PDB entry 7R3X | X-ray diffraction, 2.46 A resolution | chains A and T of the 3 polymer chains in the assembly

# Chain A
Name: DNA polymerase epsilon catalytic subunit A
Source organism: Saccharomyces cerevisiae
Notes: EC 2.7.7.7, 3.1.11.-
Reference sequence: P21951 (DPOE_YEAST); residues 1-1185 here = UniProt positions 1-1185
Sequence (1185 residues; numbered 1 to 1185; the number before each row is that of its first residue):
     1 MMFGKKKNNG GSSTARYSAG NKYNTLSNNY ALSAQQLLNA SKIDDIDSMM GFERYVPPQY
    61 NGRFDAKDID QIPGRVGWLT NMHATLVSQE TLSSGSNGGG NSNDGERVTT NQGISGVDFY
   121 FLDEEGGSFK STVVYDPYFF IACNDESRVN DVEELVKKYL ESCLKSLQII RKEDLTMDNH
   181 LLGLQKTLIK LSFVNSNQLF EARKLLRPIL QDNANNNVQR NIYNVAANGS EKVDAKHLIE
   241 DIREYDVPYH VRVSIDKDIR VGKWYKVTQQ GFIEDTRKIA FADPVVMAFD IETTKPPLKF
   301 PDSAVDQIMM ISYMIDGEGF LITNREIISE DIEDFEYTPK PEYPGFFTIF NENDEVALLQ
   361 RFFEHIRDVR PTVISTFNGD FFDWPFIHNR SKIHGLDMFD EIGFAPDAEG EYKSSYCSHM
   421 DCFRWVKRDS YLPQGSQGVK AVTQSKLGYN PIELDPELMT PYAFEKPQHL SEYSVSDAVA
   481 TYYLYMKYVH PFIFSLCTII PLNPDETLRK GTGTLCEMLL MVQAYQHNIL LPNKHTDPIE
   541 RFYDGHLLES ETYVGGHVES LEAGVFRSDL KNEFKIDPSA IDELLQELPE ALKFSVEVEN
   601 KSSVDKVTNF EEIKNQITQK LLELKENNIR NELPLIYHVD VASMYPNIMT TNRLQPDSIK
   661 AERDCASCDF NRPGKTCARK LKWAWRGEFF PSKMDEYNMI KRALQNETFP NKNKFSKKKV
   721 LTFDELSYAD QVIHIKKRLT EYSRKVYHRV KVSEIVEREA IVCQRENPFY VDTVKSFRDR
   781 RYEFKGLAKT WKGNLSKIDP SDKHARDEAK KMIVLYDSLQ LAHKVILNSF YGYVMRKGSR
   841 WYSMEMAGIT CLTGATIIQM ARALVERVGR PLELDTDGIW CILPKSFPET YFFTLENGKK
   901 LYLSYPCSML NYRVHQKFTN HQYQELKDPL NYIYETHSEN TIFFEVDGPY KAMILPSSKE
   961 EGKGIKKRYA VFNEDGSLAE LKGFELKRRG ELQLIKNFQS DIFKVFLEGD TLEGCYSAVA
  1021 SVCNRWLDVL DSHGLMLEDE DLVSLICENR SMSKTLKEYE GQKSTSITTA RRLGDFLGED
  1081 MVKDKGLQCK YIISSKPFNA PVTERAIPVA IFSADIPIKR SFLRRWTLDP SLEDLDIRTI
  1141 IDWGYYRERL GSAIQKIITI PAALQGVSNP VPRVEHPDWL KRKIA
Not modelled in the structure: 1-21, 91-110, 226-231, 661-675, 1185
Sequence notes: engineered mutation Val439 (Leu in P21951)
Disulfides: Cys677-Cys763
Ion coordination: Ca2+ site 1: Asp290, Glu292, Asp477 (together with acetate ion); Ca2+ site 2: Asp640, Val641, Asp877 (together with 2'-deoxyadenosine 5'-triphosphate)
Small-molecule neighbours: 2'-deoxyadenosine 5'-triphosphate (DTP): Asp640, Val641, Ala642, Ser643, Met644, Tyr645, Pro646, Arg781, Lys785, Lys824, Val825, Asn828, Tyr831, Thr876, Asp877
Curated features (UniProtKB/Swiss-Prot):
  - mutagenesis: Met644 (M644G: Increases rates of C-to-A transversion substitutions; M644I: In POL2-9; temperature-sensitive mutant), Pro710 (P710S: In POL2-18; temperature-sensitive mutant)
From the paper describing this entry:
  - conformationally variable residues: Val439
  - catalytic residues: Asp290
  - mutagenesis - D290A/E292A: abolished catalytic activity (citing earlier work)
  - mutagenesis - D290V, S474F: abolished catalytic activity
  - mutagenesis - P301R (46-fold), F382S (44-fold), L439V (29-fold), S474F (30-fold): increased catalytic activity on 20% dNTPs
  - mutagenesis - L439V: decreased catalytic activity on exonuclease

# Chain T
Molecule: DNA Template
Sequence (16 nucleotides; each row starts with the number of its first residue):
     1 CTCTTGAACG CGGTTA
Not modelled in the structure: 1

# Chain A / chain T interface
Residue-residue contacts - 49 pairs, chain A then chain T:
  Lys510(A) - DT4(T)  phosphate contact
  Gly511(A) - DT4(T)  hydrogen bond to the phosphate
  Gly511(A) - DT5(T)  phosphate contact
  Thr512(A) - DT5(T)  hydrogen bond to the phosphate
  Gly513(A) - DT5(T)  hydrogen bond to the phosphate
  Thr514(A) - DT4(T)  hydrogen bond to the phosphate
  Thr514(A) - DT5(T)  hydrogen bond to the phosphate
  Lys534(A) - DT4(T)  base contact
  Thr552(A) - DA7(T)  hydrogen bond to the phosphate
  Tyr553(A) - DG6(T)  sugar contact
  Tyr553(A) - DA7(T)  phosphate contact
  Val554(A) - DA8(T)  phosphate contact
  Gly555(A) - DA7(T)  hydrogen bond to the phosphate
  Gly555(A) - DA8(T)  hydrogen bond to the phosphate
  Gly556(A) - DA8(T)  sugar contact
  Val558(A) - DA8(T)  phosphate contact
  Val558(A) - DC9(T)  phosphate contact
  Arg686(A) - DA8(T)  salt bridge to the phosphate
  Arg744(A) - DA16(T)  sugar contact
  Val825(A) - DT5(T)  base contact
  Asn828(A) - DT5(T)  base contact
  Ser829(A) - DT5(T)  hydrogen bond to the base
  Tyr831(A) - DG6(T)  base contact
  Gly832(A) - DT5(T)  base contact
  Gly832(A) - DG6(T)  sugar contact
  Met835(A) - DG6(T)  sugar contact
  Met835(A) - DA7(T)  phosphate contact
  Arg836(A) - DT4(T)  base contact
  Arg836(A) - DT5(T)  salt bridge to the phosphate
  Lys837(A) - DT4(T)  hydrogen bond to the base
  Gly838(A) - DT4(T)  base contact
  Gly964(A) - DG10(T)  phosphate contact
  Ile965(A) - DG10(T)  phosphate contact
  Ile965(A) - DC11(T)  phosphate contact
  Lys966(A) - DC9(T)  salt bridge to the phosphate
  Lys966(A) - DG10(T)  hydrogen bond to the phosphate
  Lys967(A) - DA8(T)  base contact
  Lys967(A) - DC9(T)  sugar contact
  Arg968(A) - DG10(T)  sugar contact
  Arg968(A) - DC11(T)  sugar contact
  Arg988(A) - DG10(T)  base contact
  Lys1063(A) - DT15(T)  salt bridge to the phosphate
  Pro1101(A) - DT14(T)  phosphate contact
  Val1102(A) - DG13(T)  sugar contact
  Val1102(A) - DT14(T)  phosphate contact
  Thr1103(A) - DT14(T)  hydrogen bond to the phosphate
  Tyr1145(A) - DG13(T)  hydrogen bond to the phosphate
  Arg1149(A) - DG12(T)  salt bridge to the phosphate
  Lys1156(A) - DC11(T)  salt bridge to the phosphate
Interface residues without a listed pair, chain A (39 interface residues in all): Glu409, Tyr833, Glu985
Interface residues without a listed pair, chain T (14 interface residues in all): DC3

# In short
Chain A and chain T form an interface of 39 and 14 residues respectively, with 13 hydrogen bonds and 6 salt
bridges. Polar contacts include Ser829(A)-DT5(T), Lys837(A)-DT4(T) and Gly511(A)-DT4(T). From the paper: the
catalytic residue Asp290(A); P301R, F382S and L439V of chain A, among others, increase catalytic activity on
20% dNTPs; 6 substitutions were tested in all.
Chain A is DNA polymerase epsilon catalytic subunit A (Saccharomyces cerevisiae) and chain T is DNA Template;
the structure, The crystal structure of the L439V variant of Pol2CORE in complex with DNA and an incoming ...,
was determined by X-ray diffraction together with 7R3Y from the same study.
